1VYR - chain A; structure by X-ray diffraction, 0.90 A resolution.

Chain A:
Molecule: Pentaerythritol tetranitrate reductase
Organism: Enterobacter cloacae
UniProtKB: P71278 (P71278_ENTCL); residues 1-364 here correspond to UniProt positions 2-365 (UniProt number = residue number + 1)
Amino-acid sequence (364 residues; each row starts with the number of its first residue):
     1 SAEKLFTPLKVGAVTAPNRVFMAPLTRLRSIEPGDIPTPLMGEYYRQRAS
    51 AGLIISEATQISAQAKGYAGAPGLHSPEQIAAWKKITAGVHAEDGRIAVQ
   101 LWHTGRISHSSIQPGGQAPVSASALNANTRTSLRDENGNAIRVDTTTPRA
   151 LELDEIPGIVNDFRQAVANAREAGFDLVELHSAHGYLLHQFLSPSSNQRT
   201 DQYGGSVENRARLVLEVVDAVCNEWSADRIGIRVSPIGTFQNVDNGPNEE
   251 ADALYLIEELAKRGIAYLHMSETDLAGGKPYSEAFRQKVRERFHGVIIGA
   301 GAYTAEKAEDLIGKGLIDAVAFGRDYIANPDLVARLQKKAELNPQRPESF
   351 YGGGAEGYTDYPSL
Disordered / not traced: 1
Residues lining bound ligands:
  - FMN (flavin mononucleotide): A23, P24, L25, T26, E57, A58, Q100, H181, H184, R233, S271, L275, A300, G301, A302, A321, F322, G323, R324, I327, F350, Y351
  - picric acid (TNF): T26, A58, Y68, Q100, W102, H181, H184, Y186, Q241, Y351
What the authors report for this chain:
  - conformationally variable residues (side-chain flip): G67, Y68, W102, T104, S132
  - binding site for picric acid: W102, H181, H184
  - mutagenesis - W102F, W102Y: increased binding to picric acid
  - mutagenesis - W102F, W102Y: unchanged binding to progesterone
  - mutagenesis - W102Y: unchanged catalytic activity on NADPH
  - mutagenesis - W102F (2-fold): increased catalytic activity on NADPH
  - mutagenesis - W102F, W102Y: increased binding to GTN
  - mutagenesis - W102F (10- fold): decreased catalytic activity on GTN
  - mutagenesis - W102Y (10-fold): increased catalytic activity
  - mutagenesis - W102F: increased binding to flavin mononucleotide

Summary:
Ligands of chain A: flavin mononucleotide and picric acid. The paper reports a binding site for picric acid at
W102, H181 and H184; W102F and W102Y increase binding to picric acid.
Chain A is Pentaerythritol tetranitrate reductase (Enterobacter cloacae); the structure, Structure of
pentaerythritol tetranitrate reductase complexed with picric acid, was determined by X-ray diffraction,
deposited together with 1VYP and 1VYS.
